4Q8K - chain A; structure by X-ray diffraction, 1.65 A resolution.

# Chain A
Molecule: Alginase
Sequence (375 residues; numbered 32 to 406; the number before each row is that of its first residue):
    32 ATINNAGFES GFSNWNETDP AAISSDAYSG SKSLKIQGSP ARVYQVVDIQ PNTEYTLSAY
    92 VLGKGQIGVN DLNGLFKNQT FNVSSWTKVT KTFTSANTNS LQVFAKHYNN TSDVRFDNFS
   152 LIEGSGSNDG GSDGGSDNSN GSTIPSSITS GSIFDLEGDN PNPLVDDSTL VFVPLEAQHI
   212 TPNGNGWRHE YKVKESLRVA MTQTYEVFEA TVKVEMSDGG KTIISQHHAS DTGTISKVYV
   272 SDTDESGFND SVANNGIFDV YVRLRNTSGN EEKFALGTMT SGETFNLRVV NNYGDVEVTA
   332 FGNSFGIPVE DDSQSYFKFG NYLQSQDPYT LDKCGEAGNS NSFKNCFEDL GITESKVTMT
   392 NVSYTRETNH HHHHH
Not modelled in the structure: 32-173, 401-406
Cystine bridges: C365-C377
Metal / ion sites: Ca2+: D273, D281, V283, N286, I288

# Summary
D273, D281, V283, N286 and I288 coordinate Ca2+.
Chain A is Alginase; the structure, Crystal structure of polysaccharide lyase family 18 aly-SJ02 P-CATD, was
determined by X-ray diffraction, deposited together with 4Q8L.
